PDB entry 8EVJ | electron microscopy, 4.10 A resolution (low resolution: residue-level contacts below are approximate; hydrogen-bond / salt-bridge calls are withheld) | chains J and A of the 13 polymer chains in the assembly

== Chain J ==
Molecule: 167-nt DNA strand
Sequence (167 nucleotides; numbered -4 to 162; the number before each row is that of its first residue; numbers below 1 keep their minus sign (DT-4 is residue -4)):
    -4 TAGAAAAATAGGAACCCCACATGCCCTGTGTCTGCAAGTACAGAACTAGC
    46 CAGACAGACTGACCTATTTTTGTGAGGGGAATCGGGAAGTATCCATTGCT
    96 AAGACTCAGCAATGCTGCAACTCTCAGCAACCAGCTGAAGATCAGCAGCC
   146 GAGAGGCCCTGCACCTA
Disordered / not traced: -4 to -2, 137-162

== Chain A ==
Molecule: Histone H3.1
Organism: Homo sapiens
Reference sequence: P68431 (H31_HUMAN); residues 0-135 here correspond to UniProt positions 1-136 (UniProt number = residue number + 1)
Sequence (136 residues; each row starts with the number of its first residue; numbering starts at 0):
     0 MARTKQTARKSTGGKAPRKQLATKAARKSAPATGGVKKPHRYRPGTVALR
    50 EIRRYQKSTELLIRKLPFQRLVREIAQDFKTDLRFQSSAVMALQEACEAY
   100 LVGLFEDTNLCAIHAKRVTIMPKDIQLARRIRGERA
Disordered / not traced: 0-36, 135

== How chain J and chain A interact ==
Residue-residue contacts (14):
  DA43(J) with Arg83(A); Phe84(A); Gln85(A)
  DG44(J) with Arg72(A); Leu82(A); Arg83(A); Phe84(A)
  DT62(J) with Pro43(A)
  DT63(J) with Val117(A); Thr118(A)
  DT64(J) with Arg116(A); Val117(A); Thr118(A)
  DT65(J) with Met120(A)
Other interface residues (no listed pair), chain J (8 interface residues in all): DT42, DA61
Other interface residues (no listed pair), chain A (12 interface residues in all): Arg42, Lys115

== In short ==
The interface between chain J and chain A involves 8 residues on one side and 12 on the other.
Chain J is a 167-nt DNA strand and chain A is Histone H3.1 (Homo sapiens); the structure, CX3CR1 nucleosome
bound PU.1 and C/EBPa, was determined by electron microscopy, deposited together with 8EVH, 8EVI and 8SYP.
